PDB entry 6BQJ | X-ray diffraction, 1.69 A resolution | chain A

Chain A:
Name: NS3 protease
From: Hepatitis C virus
UniProtKB: A0A075D220 (A0A075D220_9HEPC); residue numbers follow UniProt; this construct covers 4-182
Sequence (219 residues; each row starts with the number of its first residue; numbers below 1 keep their minus sign (Met-14 is residue -14)):
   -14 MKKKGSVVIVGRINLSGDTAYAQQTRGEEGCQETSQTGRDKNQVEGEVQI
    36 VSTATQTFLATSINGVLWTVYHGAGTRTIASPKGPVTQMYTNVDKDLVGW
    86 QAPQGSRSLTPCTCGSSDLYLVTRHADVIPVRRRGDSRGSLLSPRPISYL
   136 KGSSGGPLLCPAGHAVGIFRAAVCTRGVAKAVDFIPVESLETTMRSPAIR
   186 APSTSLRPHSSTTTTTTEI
Unresolved in the structure: -14 to -12, 183-204
Differences from the reference sequence: initiating methionine (-14); expression tag (-13 to 3, 183-204); conflict Glu13 (Leu in A0A075D220), Glu14 (Leu in A0A075D220), Gln17 (Ile in A0A075D220), Glu18 (Ile in A0A075D220), Gln21 (Leu in A0A075D220), Ser47 (Cys in A0A075D220), Leu52 (Cys in A0A075D220), Thr72 (Ile in A0A075D220), Lys80 (Gln in A0A075D220), Gln86 (Pro in A0A075D220), Ser174 (Asn in A0A075D220)
Ion coordination: Zn2+: Cys97, Cys99, Cys145
Residues lining bound ligands: Z1B (N-(tert-butoxycarbonyl)-3-methyl-L-valyl-(4R)-N-{(2S)-1-[(cyclopropylsulfonyl)amino]-4,4-difluoro-1-oxobutan-2-yl}-4-[(7-methoxy-2-phenylquinolin-4-yl)oxy]-L-prolinamide): Gln41, Thr42, Phe43, Tyr56, His57, Val78, Asp79, Asp81, Arg123, Ile132, Leu135, Lys136, Gly137, Ser138, Ser139, Phe154, Arg155, Ala156, Ala157, Val158, Cys159, Asp168
Reported in the primary citation:
  - catalytic residues: Gly137, Ser139 (citing earlier work)

Overview:
Ligands of chain A: compound Z1B. Cys97, Cys99 and Cys145 coordinate Zn2+. The paper reports catalytic
residues Gly137 and Ser139.
Chain A is NS3 protease (Hepatitis C virus); the structure, Crystal structure of hepatis C virus protease
(NS3) complexed with tripeptidic acyl sulfonamide inhibitor (compound 16), was determined by X-ray
diffraction, deposited together with 6BQK.
